3T8N - chains A and B; structure by X-ray diffraction, 1.47 A resolution.

# Chain A (and B)
Molecule: Steroid Delta-isomerase
Source organism: Pseudomonas putida
Notes: EC 5.3.3.1; chain B of this document is another copy of the same molecule, construct and numbering; everything in this record applies to it too
UniProtKB: P07445 (SDIS_PSEPU); residues 1-131 here = UniProt positions 1-131
Sequence (131 residues; each row starts with the number of its first residue):
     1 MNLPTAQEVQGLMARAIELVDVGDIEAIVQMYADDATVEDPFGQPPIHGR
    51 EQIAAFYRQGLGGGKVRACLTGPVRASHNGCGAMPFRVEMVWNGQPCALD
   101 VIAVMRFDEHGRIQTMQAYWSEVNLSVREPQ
Disordered / not traced: 1, 131 (chain B: 1)
Sequence notes: engineered mutation A16 (Tyr in P07445), A103 (Asp in P07445)
Swiss-Prot annotation at these positions:
  - active site: D40 (Proton acceptor)
  - mutagenesis: Y32 (Y32S: Reduces activity 4-fold), Y57 (Y57S: Reduces activity 100-fold), W92 (W92A: Slightly reduces activity. Reduces protein stability), L125 (L125A: Slightly reduces activity and reduces protein stability; when associated with A-127), V127 (V127A: Slightly reduces activity and reduces protein stability; when associated with A-125)

# How chain A and chain B interact
Pairs across the interface (58; chain A residue first):
  A6(A) - S121(B)
  A6(A) - V123(B)  hydrophobic
  Q7(A) - V123(B)
  Q10(A) - V123(B)
  F42(A) - S77(B)
  F42(A) - N79(B)
  F42(A) - C81(B)  hydrophobic
  F42(A) - R106(B)
  G43(A) - N79(B)
  P73(A) - D100(B)
  V74(A) - N124(B)  hydrogen bond (backbone-side chain)
  R75(A) - T71(B)
  R75(A) - P85(B)
  R75(A) - F86(B)  hydrogen bond (side chain-backbone)
  R75(A) - D100(B)
  R75(A) - V101(B)  hydrogen bond (side chain-backbone)
  R75(A) - I102(B)
  R75(A) - Y119(B)
  R75(A) - N124(B)
  A76(A) - W120(B)
  A76(A) - S121(B)  hydrogen bond (backbone-side chain)
  A76(A) - N124(B)  hydrogen bond (backbone-side chain)
  S77(A) - F42(B)
  S77(A) - Y119(B)
  H78(A) - S121(B)
  H78(A) - E122(B)  salt bridge
  N79(A) - F42(B)
  N79(A) - G43(B)
  C81(A) - F42(B)  hydrophobic
  A83(A) - I102(B)
  A83(A) - Y119(B)  hydrophobic
  M84(A) - I102(B)
  P85(A) - R75(B)
  P85(A) - I102(B)
  F86(A) - R75(B)  hydrogen bond (backbone-side chain)
  D100(A) - P73(B)
  D100(A) - R75(B)
  V101(A) - R75(B)  hydrogen bond (backbone-side chain)
  I102(A) - R75(B)
  I102(A) - A83(B)
  I102(A) - M84(B)
  I102(A) - P85(B)
  V104(A) - V104(B)  hydrophobic
  V104(A) - Y119(B)
  Y119(A) - R75(B)
  Y119(A) - A83(B)  hydrophobic
  Y119(A) - V104(B)
  W120(A) - A76(B)
  S121(A) - A6(B)
  S121(A) - A76(B)  hydrogen bond (side chain-backbone)
  S121(A) - H78(B)
  E122(A) - H78(B)  salt bridge
  V123(A) - Q7(B)
  V123(A) - Q10(B)
  N124(A) - Q10(B)
  N124(A) - V74(B)  hydrogen bond (side chain-backbone)
  N124(A) - R75(B)
  N124(A) - A76(B)  hydrogen bond (side chain-backbone)
Interface residues without a listed pair, chain A (29 interface residues in all): T71, G82
Interface residues without a listed pair, chain B (30 interface residues in all): G82

# In short
29 residues of chain A and 30 residues of chain B are in contact; the contacts include 10 hydrogen bonds and 2
salt bridges. Polar contacts include H78(A)-E122(B), V74(A)-N124(B) and R75(A)-F86(B). Curated annotation
(UniProt) lists active-site residue D40(A) and 5 mutagenesis sites on chain A.
Chain A and chain B are both Steroid Delta-isomerase (Pseudomonas putida); the structure, Crystal structure of
ketosteroid isomerase Y16AD103A from Pseudomonas putida, was determined by X-ray diffraction together with
3T8U from the same study.
